Entry 7M7I (electron microscopy, 3.40 A resolution); this record covers chains A and C of the 6 polymer chains in the assembly.

# Chain A
Protein: EryAI
Organism: Saccharopolyspora erythraea
UniProt: Q5UNP6 (Q5UNP6_SACER); the construct has insertions or renumbered stretches relative to UniProt, so the offset changes along the chain: 32-1485 = UniProt 557-2010; 1491-1573 = UniProt 3463-3545
Sequence (1593 residues; numbered 1 to 1593; the number before each row is that of its first residue):
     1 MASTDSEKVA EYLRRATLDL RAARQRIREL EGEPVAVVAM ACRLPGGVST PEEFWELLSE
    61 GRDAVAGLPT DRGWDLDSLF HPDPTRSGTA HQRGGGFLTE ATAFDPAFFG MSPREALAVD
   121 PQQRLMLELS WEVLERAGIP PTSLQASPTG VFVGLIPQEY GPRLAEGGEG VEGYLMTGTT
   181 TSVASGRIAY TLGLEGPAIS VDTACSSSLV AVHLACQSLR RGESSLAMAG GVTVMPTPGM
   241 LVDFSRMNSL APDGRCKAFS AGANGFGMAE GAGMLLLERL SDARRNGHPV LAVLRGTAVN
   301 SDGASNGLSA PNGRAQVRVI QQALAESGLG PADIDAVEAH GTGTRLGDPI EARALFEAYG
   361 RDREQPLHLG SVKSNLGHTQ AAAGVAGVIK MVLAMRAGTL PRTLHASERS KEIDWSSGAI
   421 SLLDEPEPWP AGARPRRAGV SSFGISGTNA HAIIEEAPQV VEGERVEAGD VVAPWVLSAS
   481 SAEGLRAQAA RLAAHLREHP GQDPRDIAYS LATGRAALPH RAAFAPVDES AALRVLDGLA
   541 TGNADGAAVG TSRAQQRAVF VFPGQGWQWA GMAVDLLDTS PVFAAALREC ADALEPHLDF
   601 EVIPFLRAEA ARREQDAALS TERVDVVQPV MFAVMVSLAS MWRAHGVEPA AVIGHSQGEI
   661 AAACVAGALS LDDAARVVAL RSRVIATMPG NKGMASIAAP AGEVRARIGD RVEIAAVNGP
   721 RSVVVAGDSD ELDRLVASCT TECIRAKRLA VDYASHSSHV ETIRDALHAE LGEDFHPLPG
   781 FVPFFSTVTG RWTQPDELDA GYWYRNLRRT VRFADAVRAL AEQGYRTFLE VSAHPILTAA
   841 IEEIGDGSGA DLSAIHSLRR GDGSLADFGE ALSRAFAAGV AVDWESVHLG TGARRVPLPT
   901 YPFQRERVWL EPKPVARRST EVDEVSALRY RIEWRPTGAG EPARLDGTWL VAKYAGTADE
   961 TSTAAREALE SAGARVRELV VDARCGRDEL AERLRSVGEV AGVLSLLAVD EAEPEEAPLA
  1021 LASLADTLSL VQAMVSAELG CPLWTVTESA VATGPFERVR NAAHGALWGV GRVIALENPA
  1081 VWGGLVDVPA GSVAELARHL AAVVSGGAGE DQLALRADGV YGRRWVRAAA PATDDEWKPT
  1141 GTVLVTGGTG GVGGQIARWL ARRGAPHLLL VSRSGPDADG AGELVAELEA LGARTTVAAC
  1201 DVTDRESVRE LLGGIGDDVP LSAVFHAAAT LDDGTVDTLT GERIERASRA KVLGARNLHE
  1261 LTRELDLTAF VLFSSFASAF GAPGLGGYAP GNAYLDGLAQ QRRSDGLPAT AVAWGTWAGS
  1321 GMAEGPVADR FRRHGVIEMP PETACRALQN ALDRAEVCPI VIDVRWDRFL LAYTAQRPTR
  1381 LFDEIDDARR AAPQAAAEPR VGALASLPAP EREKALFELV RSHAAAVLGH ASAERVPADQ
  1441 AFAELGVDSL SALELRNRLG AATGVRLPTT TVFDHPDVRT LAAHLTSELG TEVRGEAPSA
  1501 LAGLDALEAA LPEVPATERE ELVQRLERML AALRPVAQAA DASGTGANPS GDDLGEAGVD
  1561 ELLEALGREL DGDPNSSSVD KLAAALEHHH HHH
Disordered / not traced: 1391-1593
Differences from the reference sequence: expression tag (1-31, 1574-1593); linker (1486-1490)
Ligand contacts: PN7 (N~3~-[(2S)-2-hydroxy-3,3-dimethyl-4-(phosphonooxy)butanoyl]-N-(2-sulfanylethyl)-beta-alaninamide): C205, M247, N248, S249, F266, S309, A310, P311, H340, T342, T344, L346, H378, F443, G444, I445

# Chain C
Protein: 1B2 (light chain)
Organism: Saccharopolyspora erythraea
Sequence (249 residues; row label = number of the first residue in the row):
     1 MAEVQLVQSG GGLVQPGRSL RLSCTASGFT FGDYAMSWVR QAPGKGLEWV GFIRSKAYGG
    61 TTEYAASVKG RFTISRDDSK SIAYLQMNSL KTEDTAVYYC TRGGTLFDYW GQGTLVTVSS
   121 ASTKGPSVFP LAPSSKSTSG GTAALGCLVK DYFPEPVTVS WNSGALTSGV HTFPAVLQSS
   181 GLYSLSSVVT VPSSSLGTQT YICNVNHKPS NTKVDKKVEP KSCAALVPRG SAHHHHHHAA
   241 DYKDDDDKA
Disordered / not traced: 1-2, 136-142, 194-199, 221-249
Disulfides: C24-C100, C147-C203

# Chain A / chain C interface
Pairs across the interface (27; chain A residue first):
  M1(A) - F52(C)  hydrophobic
  M1(A) - R54(C)
  A2(A) - R54(C)
  S3(A) - R54(C)
  S3(A) - Y58(C)
  E7(A) - R54(C)
  E7(A) - Y58(C)
  K8(A) - T105(C)
  A10(A) - Y58(C)
  E11(A) - G103(C)
  E11(A) - G104(C)  hydrogen bond (side chain-backbone)
  E11(A) - T105(C)  hydrogen bond (side chain-backbone)
  E11(A) - L106(C)
  Y12(A) - T105(C)
  R14(A) - D33(C)  hydrogen bond (side chain-backbone)
  R14(A) - Y34(C)
  R14(A) - Y58(C)  hydrogen bond
  R15(A) - D108(C)  salt bridge
  L18(A) - Y34(C)
  D774(A) - N211(C)
  D774(A) - K213(C)
  F775(A) - K213(C)  hydrogen bond (backbone-side chain)
  H776(A) - N204(C)  hydrogen bond
  H776(A) - N206(C)
  H776(A) - K213(C)  hydrogen bond
  P777(A) - S163(C)  hydrogen bond (backbone-side chain)
  P779(A) - G164(C)
Interface residues without a listed pair, chain A (20 interface residues in all): S6, D672, D673, L778
Interface residues without a listed pair, chain C (21 interface residues in all): F29, A35, S55, T61, R102

# Overview
20 residues of chain A face 21 of chain C across their interface, with 8 hydrogen bonds and 1 salt bridge.
Polar contacts include R15(A)-D108(C), E11(A)-G104(C) and E11(A)-T105(C). Bound to chain A: compound PN7.
Chain A is EryAI and chain C is 1B2 (light chain), both from Saccharopolyspora erythraea; the structure,
6-Deoxyerythronolide B synthase (DEBS) module 1 in complex with antibody fragment 1B2 (TE-free), was
determined by electron microscopy together with 7M7E, 7M7F, 7M7G, 7M7H and 7M7J from the same study.
